Entry 7U0X (electron microscopy, 3.82 A resolution); this record covers chains C and G of the 7 polymer chains in the assembly.

# Chain C
Name: Spike glycoprotein
From: Severe acute respiratory syndrome coronavirus 2
Reference sequence: P0DTC2 (SPIKE_SARS2); numbering as in UniProt (aligned over 1-1208)
Sequence (1208 residues; each row starts with the number of its first residue):
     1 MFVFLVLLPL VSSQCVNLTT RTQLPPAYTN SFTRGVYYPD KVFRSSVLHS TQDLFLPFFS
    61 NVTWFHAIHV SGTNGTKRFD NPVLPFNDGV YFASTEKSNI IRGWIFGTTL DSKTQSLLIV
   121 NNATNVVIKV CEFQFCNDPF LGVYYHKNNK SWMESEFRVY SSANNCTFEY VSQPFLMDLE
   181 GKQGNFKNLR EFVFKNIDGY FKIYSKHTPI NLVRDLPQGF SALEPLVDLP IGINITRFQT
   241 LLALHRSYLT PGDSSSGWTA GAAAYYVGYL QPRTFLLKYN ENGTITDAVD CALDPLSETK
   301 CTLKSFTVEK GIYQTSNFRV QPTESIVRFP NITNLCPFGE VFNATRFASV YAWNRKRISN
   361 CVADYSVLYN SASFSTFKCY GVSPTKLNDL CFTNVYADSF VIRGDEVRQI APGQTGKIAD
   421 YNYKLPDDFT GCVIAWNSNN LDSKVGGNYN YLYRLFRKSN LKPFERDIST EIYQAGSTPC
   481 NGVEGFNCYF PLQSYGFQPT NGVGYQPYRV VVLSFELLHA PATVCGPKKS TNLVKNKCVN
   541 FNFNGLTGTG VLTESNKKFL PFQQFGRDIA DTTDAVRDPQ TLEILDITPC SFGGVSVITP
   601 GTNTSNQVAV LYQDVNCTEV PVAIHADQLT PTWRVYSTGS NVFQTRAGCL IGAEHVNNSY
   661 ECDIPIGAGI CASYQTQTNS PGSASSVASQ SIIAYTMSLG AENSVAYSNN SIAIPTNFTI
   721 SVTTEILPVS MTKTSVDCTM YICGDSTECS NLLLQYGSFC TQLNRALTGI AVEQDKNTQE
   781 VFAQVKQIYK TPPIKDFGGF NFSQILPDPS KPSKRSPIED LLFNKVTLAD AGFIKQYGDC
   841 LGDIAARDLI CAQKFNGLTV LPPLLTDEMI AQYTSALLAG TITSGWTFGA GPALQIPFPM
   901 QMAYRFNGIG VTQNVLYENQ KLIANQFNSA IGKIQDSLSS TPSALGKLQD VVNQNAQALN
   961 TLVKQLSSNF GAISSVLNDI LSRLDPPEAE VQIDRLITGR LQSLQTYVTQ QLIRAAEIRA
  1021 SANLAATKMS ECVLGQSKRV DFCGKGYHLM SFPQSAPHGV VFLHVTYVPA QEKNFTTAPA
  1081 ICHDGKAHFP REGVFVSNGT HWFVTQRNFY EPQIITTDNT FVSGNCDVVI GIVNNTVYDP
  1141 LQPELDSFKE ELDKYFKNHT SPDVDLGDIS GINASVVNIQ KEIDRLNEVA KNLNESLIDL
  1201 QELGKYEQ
Not modelled in the structure: 1-13, 179-184, 625-630, 676-689, 829-851, 1150-1208
Disulfides: Cys15-Cys136, Cys131-Cys166, Cys291-Cys301
Glycans and other covalent adducts: N-acetylglucosamine (NAG) linked to Asn17, Asn61, Asn165, Asn234, Asn282, Asn343, Asn603, Asn616, Asn657, Asn709, Asn717, Asn801, Asn1074, Asn1098, Asn1134
Construct notes: conflict Gly682 (Arg in P0DTC2), Ser683 (Arg in P0DTC2), Ser685 (Arg in P0DTC2), Pro817 (Phe in P0DTC2), Pro892 (Ala in P0DTC2), Pro899 (Ala in P0DTC2), Pro942 (Ala in P0DTC2), Pro986 (Lys in P0DTC2), Pro987 (Val in P0DTC2)
UniProt features mapped onto this chain:
  - region: Asn280 to Cys301 (Putative superantigen), Arg403 to Asp405 (Integrin-binding motif), Asn448 to Phe456 (Immunodominant HLA epitope recognized by the CD8+), Pro681, Ala684 (Putative superantigen), Ser816 to Tyr837 (Fusion peptide 1), Lys835 to Phe855 (Fusion peptide 2), Asp1163 to Glu1202 (Heptad repeat 2)
  - site: Arg815, Ser816 (Cleavage)
  - glycosylation: Asn17 (N-linked (GlcNAc...) (complex) asparagine), Asn61 (N-linked (GlcNAc...) (hybrid) asparagine), Asn74 (N-linked (GlcNAc...) (complex) asparagine), Asn122 (N-linked (GlcNAc...) (hybrid) asparagine), Asn149 (N-linked (GlcNAc...) (complex) asparagine), Asn165 (N-linked (GlcNAc...) (complex) asparagine), Asn234 (N-linked (GlcNAc...) (high mannose) asparagine), Asn282 (N-linked (GlcNAc...) (complex) asparagine), Thr323 (O-linked (GalNAc) threonine), Ser325 (O-linked (HexNAc...) serine), Asn331 (N-linked (GlcNAc...) (complex) asparagine), Asn343 (N-linked (GlcNAc...) (complex) asparagine), Asn603 (N-linked (GlcNAc...) (hybrid) asparagine), Asn616 (N-linked (GlcNAc...) (complex) asparagine), Asn657 (N-linked (GlcNAc...) (complex) asparagine), Thr676 (O-linked (GlcNAc...) threonine), Thr678 (O-linked (GlcNAc...) threonine), Asn709 (N-linked (GlcNAc...) (high mannose) asparagine), Asn717 (N-linked (GlcNAc...) (hybrid) asparagine), Asn801 (N-linked (GlcNAc...) (hybrid) asparagine) and 6 more in UniProt
  - natural variant: Leu5 (L5F: In strain: Iota/B.1.526), Ser13 (S13I: In strain: Epsilon/B.1.427/B.1.429), Leu18 (L18F: In strain: Beta/B.1.351, Gamma/P.1 and 1 more), Thr19 (T19I: In strain: Omicron/BQ.1.1, Omicron/XBB.1.5 and 1 more; T19R: In strain: Delta/B.1.617.2, Omicron/BA.2 and 4 more), Thr20 (T20N: In strain: Gamma/P.1), Leu24 to Ala27 (sequence variant, change not given here; In strain: Omicron/BA.2, Omicron/BA.2.12.1 and 6 more), Pro26 (P26S: In strain: Gamma/P.1), Gln52 (Q52H: In strain: Omicron/EG.5.1), Ala67 (A67V: In strain: Eta/B.1.525, Omicron/BA.1), His69 to Val70 (deletion: In strain: Alpha/B.1.1.7, Eta/B.1.525 and 5 more), Gly75 (G75V: In strain: Lambda/C.37), Thr76 (T76I: In strain: Lambda/C.37), 82 further natural variant entries in UniProt
  - mutagenesis: His69 to Val70 (Increased incorporation of cleaved spike into virions), Asn121 (N121Q: Partial loss of biliverdin affinity), Arg190 (R190K: Partial loss of biliverdin affinity), Asn234 (N234Q: Increased resistance to neutralizing antibodies), Asn331 (N331Q: Reduced viral infectivity), Asn343 (N343Q: Reduced viral infectivity), Leu452 (L452R: Increased resistance to neutralizing antibodies. Decreases HLA binding to NF9 epitope. Increased binding affinity to human ACE2), Tyr453 (Y453F: Decreased HLA binding to NF9 epitope. Increased binding affinity to human ACE2), Ala475 (A475V: Increased resistance to neutralizing antibodies), Val483 (V483A: Increased resistance to neutralizing antibodies), Glu484 (E484D: Increased replication in human TMEM106B overexpressing cells), Phe490 (F490L: Increased resistance to neutralizing antibodies and human covalescent sera neutralization), 12 further mutagenesis entries in UniProt
Reported in the primary citation:
  - mutagenesis - K417N (2-fold): decreased binding to 002-02 (from molecular simulation)

# Chain G
Name: mAb 002-13 Light chain
From: Homo sapiens
Sequence (216 residues; numbered 1 to 216; the number before each row is that of its first residue):
     1 NFMLTQPHSV SESPGKTVTI SCTRNSGSIA SNYVQWYQQR PGSAPTTVIY EDNQRPSGVP
    61 DRFSGSIDSS SNSASLTISG LKTEDEADYY CHSYDSDNVV FGGGTKLTVL GQPKAAPSVT
   121 LFPPSSEELQ ANKATLVCLI SDFYPGAVTV AWKADSSPVK AGVETTTPSK QSNNKYAASS
   181 YLSLTPEQWK SHRSYSCQVT HEGSTVEKTV APTECS
Disulfides: Cys22-Cys91, Cys138-Cys197

# Interface between chain C and chain G
Contacting residue pairs (6; chain C residue first):
  Asp405(C) with Arg55(G), salt bridge
  Arg408(C) with Tyr50(G); Arg55(G); Pro56(G); Ser57(G)
  Gly504(C) with Asn53(G)
Other interface residues (no listed pair), chain C (4 interface residues in all): Gly404
Other interface residues (no listed pair), chain G (6 interface residues in all): Gln54

# Overview
4 residues of chain C face 6 of chain G across their interface, with 1 salt bridge. Its one salt-bridged
contact is Asp405(C)-Arg55(G). Covalently linked N-acetylglucosamine: at Asn17(C), Asn61(C), Asn165(C),
Asn234(C), Asn282(C) and Asn343(C) and 9 more. From UniProt: 24 mutagenesis sites on chain C. The paper
reports that K417N of chain C reduces binding to 002-02.
Chain C is Spike glycoprotein (Severe acute respiratory syndrome coronavirus 2) and chain G is mAb 002-13
Light chain (Homo sapiens); the structure, SARS-Cov2 S protein structure in complex with neutralizing
monoclonal antibody 002-13, was determined by electron microscopy.
